Entry 9I8M (electron microscopy, 4.30 A resolution (low resolution: residue-level contacts below are approximate; hydrogen-bond / salt-bridge calls are withheld)); this record covers chains H and I of the 27 polymer chains in the assembly.

Chain H:
Protein: Gamma-tubulin complex component 3 homolog
Source organism: Xenopus laevis
Reference sequence: O73787 (GCP3_XENLA); residue numbers follow UniProt; this construct covers 1-906
Amino-acid sequence (906 residues; numbered 1 to 906; the number before each row is that of its first residue):
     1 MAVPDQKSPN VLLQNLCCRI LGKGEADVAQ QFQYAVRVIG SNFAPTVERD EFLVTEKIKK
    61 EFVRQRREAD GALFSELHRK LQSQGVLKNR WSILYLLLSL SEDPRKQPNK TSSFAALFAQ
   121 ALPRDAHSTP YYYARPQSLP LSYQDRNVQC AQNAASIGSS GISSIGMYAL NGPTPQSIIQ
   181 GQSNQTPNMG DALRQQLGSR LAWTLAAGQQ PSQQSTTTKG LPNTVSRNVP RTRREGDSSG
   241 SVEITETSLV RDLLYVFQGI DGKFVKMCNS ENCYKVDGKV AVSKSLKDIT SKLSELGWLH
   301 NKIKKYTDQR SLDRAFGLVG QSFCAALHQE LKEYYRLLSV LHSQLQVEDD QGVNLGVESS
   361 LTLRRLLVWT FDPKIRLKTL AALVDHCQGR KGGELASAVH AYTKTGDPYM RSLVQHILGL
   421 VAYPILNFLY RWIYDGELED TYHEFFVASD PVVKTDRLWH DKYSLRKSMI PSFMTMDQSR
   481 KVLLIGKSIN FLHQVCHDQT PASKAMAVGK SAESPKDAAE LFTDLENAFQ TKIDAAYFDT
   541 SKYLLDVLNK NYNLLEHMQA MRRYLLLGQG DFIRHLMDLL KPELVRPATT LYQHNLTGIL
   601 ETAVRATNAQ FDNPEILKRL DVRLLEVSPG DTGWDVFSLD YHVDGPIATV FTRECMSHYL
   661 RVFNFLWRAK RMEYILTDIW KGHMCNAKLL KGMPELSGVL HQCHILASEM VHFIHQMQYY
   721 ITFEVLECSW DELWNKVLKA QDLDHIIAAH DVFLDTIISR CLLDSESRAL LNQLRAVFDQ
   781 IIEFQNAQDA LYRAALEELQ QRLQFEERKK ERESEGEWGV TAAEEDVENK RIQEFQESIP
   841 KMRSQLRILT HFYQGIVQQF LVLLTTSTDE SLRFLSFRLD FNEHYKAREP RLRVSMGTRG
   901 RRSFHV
Unresolved in the structure: 1-245, 349-358, 491-523, 552-906

Chain I:
Protein: Gamma-tubulin complex component
Source organism: Xenopus laevis
Reference sequence: Q642S3 (Q642S3_XENLA); numbering as in UniProt (aligned over 1-666)
Amino-acid sequence (666 residues; row label = number of the first residue in the row):
     1 MIHELLLALS GYPGSIFTWN KRTGLQVSQD IPFLHPGETS VLNRLCKLGT DYIRFTEFIE
    61 QYTGHVQQQD HHPSQQGQVG LHGIYLRAFC RGLDSILQPY RQALLDLEQE FLADPHLSIS
   121 HINYSLDQFH LLFPSIMVVV EQIKSQKIHG CQILETVYKH SCGGLPPVRS ALEKTLAVCH
   181 GVMYKQLSAW MLHGLLLDQY EEFFVRQGSS SGNLAAAFEE EEDDLGIGGL TGKQLRELQD
   241 LRLIEEENML APSLKQFSLR AEMLPSYIPV RVAEKILFVG ESVQMFENQN VNMSRTGSIL
   301 KNQEDTFAAE LHRLKQQPLF SLVDFESVLD RIRSTVAEHL WKLMVEESDL LGQLKIIKDF
   361 YLLGRGELFQ AFIDVAQNML KTPPTAVTEH DVNVAFQLSA HKVLLDDDNL LPLLNLTIDY
   421 HGKEHKDTSQ PREGPFRDMS PREAPTSGWA ALGLSYKVQW PLHILFTPAV LEKYNVVFKY
   481 LLSVRRVQSE LQHCWALQMQ RKHLESNKTD AIKWRLQNHM AFLVDNLQYY LQVDVLESQF
   541 SQLLQQINST RDFESIRLAH DHFLSNLLAQ SFILLKPVFH CLNEILELCH SFCSLVSQNL
   601 GPLDERGAGQ LDILVKGFSC QSSLLFRILS SVRNHQINPD LAQLLLRLDY NKYYTQAGGT
   661 LGSFGL
Unresolved in the structure: 65-80, 209-252, 348-666

How chain H and chain I interact:
Residue-residue contacts (39):
  Arg251(H) with Glu38(I)
  Tyr255(H) with His35(I); Glu38(I)
  Gln258(H) with Asn123(I)
  Ile260(H) with Gly37(I); Ser40(I); Val41(I)
  Lys263(H) with His35(I); Pro36(I)
  Arg310(H) with His130(I); Pro134(I)
  Ser311(H) with Ser135(I)
  Leu312(H) with Val138(I)
  Asp313(H) with Val138(I)
  Arg314(H) with Ser135(I); His160(I)
  Leu318(H) with Cys162(I); Gly164(I)
  Gln321(H) with Gly164(I); Leu165(I)
  Ser322(H) with Arg169(I)
  Ala325(H) with Leu165(I)
  His328(H) with Asp127(I); Leu131(I)
  Lys332(H) with Tyr124(I); Asp127(I)
  Tyr335(H) with Asp127(I)
  Arg336(H) with Tyr124(I)
  Leu338(H) with Ser120(I)
  Ser339(H) with Ser120(I); His121(I); Tyr124(I)
  His342(H) with Ser118(I); Ser120(I); His121(I)
  Ser343(H) with His116(I)
  Gln346(H) with Pro115(I); His116(I)
  Thr441(H) with Cys162(I)
Also at the interface, not in a pair above, chain H (30 interface residues in all): Asp261, Gly262, Glu333, Val347, Pro424, Asn427
Also at the interface, not in a pair above, chain I (27 interface residues in all): Leu117, Gly163, Pro166

In short:
30 residues of chain H and 27 residues of chain I are in contact.
Here chain H is Gamma-tubulin complex component 3 homolog and chain I is Gamma-tubulin complex component, both
from Xenopus laevis. Entry 9I8M (NEDD1-bound native vertebrate gamma-tubulin ring complex from Xenopus laevis,
focused reconstruction) was determined by electron microscopy.
